Entry 8BQO (X-ray diffraction, 2.10 A resolution); this record covers chains AAA and DDD of the 4 polymer chains in the assembly.

== Chain AAA ==
Protein: Isoaspartyl peptidase subunit alpha
From: Escherichia coli
UniProtKB: P37595 (IAAA_ECOLI); residues 2-178 here = UniProt positions 2-178
Sequence (178 residues; numbered 1 to 178; the number before each row is that of its first residue):
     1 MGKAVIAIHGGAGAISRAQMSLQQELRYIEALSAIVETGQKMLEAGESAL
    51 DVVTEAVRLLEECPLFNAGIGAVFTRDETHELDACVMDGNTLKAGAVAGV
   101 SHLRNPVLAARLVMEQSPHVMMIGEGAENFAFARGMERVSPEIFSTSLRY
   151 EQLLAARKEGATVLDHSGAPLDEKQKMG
Not modelled in the structure: 1, 163-178
Sequence notes: initiating methionine (1)
UniProt features mapped onto this chain:
  - site: Gly-178 (Cleavage)
Metal / ion sites: Na+: Leu-60, Glu-61, Cys-63, Phe-66, Ala-68, Ile-70

== Chain DDD ==
Protein: Isoaspartyl peptidase subunit beta
From: Escherichia coli
UniProtKB: P37595 (IAAA_ECOLI); numbering as in UniProt (aligned over 179-321)
Sequence (143 residues; numbered 179 to 321; the number before each row is that of its first residue):
   179 TVGAVALDLDGNLAAATSTGGITNKLPGRVGDSPLVGAGCYANNASVAVS
   229 CTGTGEVFIRALAAYDIAALMDYGGLSLAEACERVVMEKLPALGGSGGLI
   279 AIDHEGNVALPFNTEGMYRAWGYAGDTPTTGIYREKGDTVATQ
Not modelled in the structure: 313-321
Sequence notes: engineered mutation Ile-200 (Met in P37595)
UniProt features mapped onto this chain:
  - active site: Thr-179 (Nucleophile)
  - binding site (substrate): Arg-207 to Asp-210, Thr-230 to Gly-233
  - mutagenesis: Thr-179 (T179A: Catalytically inactive)
From the paper describing this entry:
  - mutagenesis - M200I: unchanged stability
  - mutagenesis - M200I: unchanged catalytic activity on L-Asn
  - catalytic residues: Thr-197, Thr-230 (citing earlier work)

== Chain AAA / chain DDD interface ==
Pairs across the interface (22):
  Met-87(AAA) with Arg-238(DDD)
  Thr-91(AAA) with Arg-238(DDD), hydrogen bond (backbone-side chain)
  Leu-92(AAA) with Arg-238(DDD), hydrogen bond (backbone-side chain)
  Lys-93(AAA) with Arg-238(DDD)
  Pro-118(AAA) with Glu-234(DDD)
  His-119(AAA) with Arg-207(DDD); Glu-234(DDD), salt bridge
  Val-120(AAA) with Glu-234(DDD); Ile-237(DDD), hydrophobic; Arg-238(DDD)
  Met-121(AAA) with Gly-206(DDD); Arg-207(DDD); Val-208(DDD), hydrogen bond (backbone-backbone)
  Met-122(AAA) with Leu-204(DDD), hydrophobic; Pro-205(DDD); Gly-206(DDD); Arg-207(DDD)
  Ile-123(AAA) with Gly-206(DDD), hydrogen bond (backbone-backbone); Val-208(DDD), hydrophobic
  Gly-126(AAA) with Pro-205(DDD); Gly-206(DDD)
  Phe-130(AAA) with Leu-204(DDD), hydrophobic
Other interface residues (no listed pair), chain DDD (10 interface residues in all): Leu-213, Leu-271

== Summary ==
The interface between chain AAA and chain DDD involves 12 residues on one side and 10 on the other; the
contacts include 4 hydrogen bonds and 1 salt bridge. Polar contacts include His-119(AAA)/Glu-234(DDD),
Thr-91(AAA)/Arg-238(DDD) and Leu-92(AAA)/Arg-238(DDD). The paper reports catalytic residues Thr-197(DDD) and
Thr-230(DDD); M200I of chain DDD leaves stability unchanged.
Chain AAA is Isoaspartyl peptidase subunit alpha and chain DDD is Isoaspartyl peptidase subunit beta, both
from Escherichia coli; the structure, Structure of E.coli Class 2 L-asparaginase EcAIII, mutant M200I, was
determined by X-ray diffraction (same publication as 8BI3, 8BKF, 8BP9, 8C0I and 8C23).
